Entry 4WB4 (X-ray diffraction, 2.03 A resolution); this record covers chains A and B.

Chain A (and B):
Molecule: Non-structural glycoprotein NSP4
Organism: Simian rotavirus A/SA11
Notes: chain B of this document is another copy of the same molecule, construct and numbering; everything in this record applies to it too
UniProt: O92323 (O92323_9REOV); residues 95-146 here = UniProt positions 95-146
Sequence (52 residues; numbered 95 to 146; the number before each row is that of its first residue):
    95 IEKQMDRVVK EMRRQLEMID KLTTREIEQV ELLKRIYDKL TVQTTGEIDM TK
Disordered / not traced: 95, 137-146 (chain B: 136-146)
Metal / ion sites: Ca2+: Glu120, Gln123 (shared with Glu120(B), Gln123(B) of chain B)
Reported in the primary citation:
  - Ca2+ coordination: Glu120, Gln123
  - mutagenesis - E120A, E120A/Q123A: abolished binding to Ca2+

How chain A and chain B interact:
Contacting residue pairs (32):
  Gln98(A) - Val103(B)
  Val102(A) - Val103(B)  hydrophobic
  Val102(A) - Met106(B)  hydrophobic
  Glu105(A) - Met106(B)
  Glu105(A) - Arg107(B)
  Glu105(A) - Leu110(B)
  Gln109(A) - Met106(B)
  Gln109(A) - Leu110(B)
  Gln109(A) - Ile113(B)
  Met112(A) - Leu110(B)
  Met112(A) - Ile113(B)  hydrophobic
  Met112(A) - Asp114(B)
  Leu116(A) - Thr117(B)
  Leu116(A) - Glu120(B)
  Arg119(A) - Thr117(B)
  Arg119(A) - Ile121(B)
  Arg119(A) - Val124(B)
  Glu120(A) - Glu120(B)
  Glu122(A) - Val124(B)
  Glu122(A) - Lys128(B)
  Gln123(A) - Glu120(B)  hydrogen bond
  Gln123(A) - Gln123(B)
  Gln123(A) - Val124(B)
  Gln123(A) - Leu127(B)
  Leu126(A) - Leu127(B)  hydrophobic
  Leu126(A) - Lys128(B)
  Leu127(A) - Leu127(B)  hydrophobic
  Arg129(A) - Tyr131(B)  hydrogen bond
  Ile130(A) - Leu127(B)
  Ile130(A) - Ile130(B)  hydrophobic
  Ile130(A) - Tyr131(B)  hydrophobic
  Ile130(A) - Leu134(B)  hydrophobic
Other interface residues (no listed pair), chain A (20 interface residues in all): Met99, Arg101, Met106, Arg108, Ile113, Leu134
Other interface residues (no listed pair), chain B (20 interface residues in all): Met99, Val102, Gln109, Leu116

Overview:
Chain A and chain B each contribute 20 residues to their interface; the contacts include 2 hydrogen bonds.
Among the polar pairs are Gln123(A)-Glu120(B) and Arg129(A)-Tyr131(B). The Ca2+ site is built by Glu120(A) and
Gln123(A). The paper reports that E120A and E120A/Q123A of chain A abolish binding to Ca2+; Ca2+ coordination
by Glu120(A) and Gln123(A).
Chain A and chain B are both Non-structural glycoprotein NSP4 (Simian rotavirus A/SA11); the structure, wt
SA11 NSP4_CCD, was determined by X-ray diffraction, deposited together with 4WBA.
